Entry 3REJ (X-ray diffraction, 2.55 A resolution); this record covers chains D and J of the 10 polymer chains in the assembly.

[Chain D]
Protein: Histone H2B 1.1
Organism: Xenopus laevis
UniProtKB: P02281 (H2B11_XENLA); residues 1-122 here correspond to UniProt positions 5-126 (UniProt number = residue number + 4)
Sequence (122 residues; numbered 1 to 122; the number before each row is that of its first residue):
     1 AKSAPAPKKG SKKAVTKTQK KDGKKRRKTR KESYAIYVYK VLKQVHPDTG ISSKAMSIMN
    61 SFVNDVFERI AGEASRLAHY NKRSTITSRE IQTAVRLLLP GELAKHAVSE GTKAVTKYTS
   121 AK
Not modelled in the structure: 1-23
Sequence notes: variant Thr29 (Ser33 in P02281)
Curated features (UniProtKB/Swiss-Prot):
  - modified residue: Lys2 (N6-acetyllysine), Lys9 (N6-acetyllysine), Ser11 (Phosphoserine), Lys12 (N6-acetyllysine), Lys17 (N6-acetyllysine)
  - glycosylation: Ser109 (O-linked (GlcNAc) serine)
  - cross-link: Lys117 (Glycyl lysine isopeptide (Lys-Gly) (interchain with G-Cter in ubiquitin))
Bound ions: Mn2+ near Val45 (its only coordinating residue here)

[Chain J]
Molecule: 146-nt DNA strand
Sequence (146 nucleotides; row label = number of the first residue in the row; numbers below 1 keep their minus sign (DA-73 is residue -73)):
   -73 ATCTCCAAAT ATCCCTTGCG GATCGTAGAA AAAGTGTGTC AAACTGCGCT ATCAAAGGGA
   -13 AACTTCAACT GAATTCAGTT GAAGTTTCCC TTTGATAGCG CAGTTTGACA CACTTTTTCT
    47 ACGATCCGCA AGGGATATTT GGAGAT
Bound ions: Mn2+ site 1 near DG-56 (its only coordinating residue here); Mn2+ site 2 near DG-54 (its only coordinating residue here); Mn2+ site 3 near DG58 (its only coordinating residue here); Mn2+ site 4 near DG68 (its only coordinating residue here)

[Chain D / chain J interface]
Pairs across the interface (10):
  Arg26(D) - DT-29(J)  hydrogen bond to the base
  Arg26(D) - DG-28(J)  hydrogen bond to the sugar
  Lys28(D) - DT51(J)  phosphate contact
  Arg30(D) - DG49(J)  phosphate contact
  Arg30(D) - DA50(J)  phosphate contact
  Lys31(D) - DG49(J)  phosphate contact
  Lys31(D) - DA50(J)  hydrogen bond to the phosphate
  Ser33(D) - DG49(J)  phosphate contact
  Ile36(D) - DC48(J)  sugar contact
  Tyr37(D) - DC48(J)  hydrogen bond to the phosphate
Interface residues without a listed pair, chain D (9 interface residues in all): Glu32, Lys40

[Summary]
The interface between chain D and chain J involves 9 residues on one side and 6 on the other, with 4 hydrogen
bonds. Among the polar pairs are Arg26(D)-DT-29(J), Arg26(D)-DG-28(J) and Lys31(D)-DA50(J).
Chain D is Histone H2B 1.1 (Xenopus laevis) and chain J is a 146-nt DNA strand; the structure, 2.55 Angstrom
Crystal Structure of the Nucleosome Core Particle Assembled with a 146 bp Alpha-Satellite DNA ..., was
determined by X-ray diffraction together with 3REH, 3REI, 3REK and 3REL from the same study.
